Entry 8RIG (electron microscopy, 3.41 A resolution); this record covers chains 3 and 5 of the 8 polymer chains in the assembly.

# Chain 3
Protein: DNA replication licensing factor MCM3
Organism: Saccharomyces cerevisiae S288C
Notes: EC 3.6.4.12
Reference sequence: P24279 (MCM3_YEAST); numbering as in UniProt (aligned over 1-971)
Chain sequence (1006 residues; each row starts with the number of its first residue; numbers below 1 keep their minus sign (Met-34 is residue -34)):
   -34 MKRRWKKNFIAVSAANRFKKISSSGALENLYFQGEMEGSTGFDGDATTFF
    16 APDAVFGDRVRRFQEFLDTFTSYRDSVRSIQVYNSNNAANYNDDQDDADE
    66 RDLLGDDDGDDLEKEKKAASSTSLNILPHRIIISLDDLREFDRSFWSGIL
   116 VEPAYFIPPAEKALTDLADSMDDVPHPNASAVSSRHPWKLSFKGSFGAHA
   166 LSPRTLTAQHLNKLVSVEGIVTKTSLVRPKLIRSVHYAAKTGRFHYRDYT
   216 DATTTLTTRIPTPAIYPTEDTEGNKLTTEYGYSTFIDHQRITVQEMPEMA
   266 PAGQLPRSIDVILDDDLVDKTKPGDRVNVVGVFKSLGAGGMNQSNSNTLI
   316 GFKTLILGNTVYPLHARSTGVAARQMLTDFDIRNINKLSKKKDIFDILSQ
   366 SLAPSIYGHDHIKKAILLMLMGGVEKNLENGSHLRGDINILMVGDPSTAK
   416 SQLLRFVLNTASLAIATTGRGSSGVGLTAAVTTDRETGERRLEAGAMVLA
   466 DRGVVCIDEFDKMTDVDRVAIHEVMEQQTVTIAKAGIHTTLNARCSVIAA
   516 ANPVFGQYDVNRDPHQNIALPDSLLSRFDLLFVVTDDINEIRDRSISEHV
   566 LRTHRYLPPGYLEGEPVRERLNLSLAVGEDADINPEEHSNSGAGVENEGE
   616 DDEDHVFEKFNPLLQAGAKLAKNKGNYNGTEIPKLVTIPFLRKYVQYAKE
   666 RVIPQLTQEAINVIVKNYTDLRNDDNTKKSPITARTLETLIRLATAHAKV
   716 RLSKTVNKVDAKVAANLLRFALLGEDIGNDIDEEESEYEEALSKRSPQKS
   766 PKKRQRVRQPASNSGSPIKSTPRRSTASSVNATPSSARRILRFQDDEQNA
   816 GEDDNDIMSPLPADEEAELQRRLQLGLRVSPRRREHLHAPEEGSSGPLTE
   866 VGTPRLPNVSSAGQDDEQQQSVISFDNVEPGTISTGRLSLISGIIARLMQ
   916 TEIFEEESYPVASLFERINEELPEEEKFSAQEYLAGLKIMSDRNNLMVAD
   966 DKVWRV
Not modelled in the structure: -34 to 17, 52-89, 137-151, 593-649, 739-971
Sequence notes: initiating methionine (-34); expression tag (-33 to 0)
Metal / ion sites: Mg2+: Ser416 (together with ADP)
Ligand contacts:
  - ADP (adenosine-5'-diphosphate), molecule 1: Ser370, Ile371, Tyr372, His374, Asp410, Pro411, Ser412, Thr413, Ala414, Lys415, Ser416, Gln417, Ile561, Val565
  - ADP, molecule 2: Leu399, Glu491, Gln492, Ala699, Arg700, Glu703
Swiss-Prot annotation at these positions:
  - motif: Ser541 to Asp544 (Arginine finger)
  - binding site (ATP): Gly409 to Ser416
  - modified residue: Ser761 (Phosphoserine), Ser777 (Phosphoserine), Ser781 (Phosphoserine), Thr868 (Phosphothreonine)
  - mutagenesis: Lys415 (K415A: No effect on MCM2-7 complex helicase activity. Loss of MCM2-7 complex helicase activity; when associated with MCM5 A-422. Reduces MCM2-7 complex helicase activity ...)

# Chain 5
Protein: Minichromosome maintenance protein 5
Organism: Saccharomyces cerevisiae S288C
Notes: EC 3.6.4.12
Reference sequence: P29496 (MCM5_YEAST); numbering as in UniProt (aligned over 1-775)
Chain sequence (775 residues; each row starts with the number of its first residue):
     1 MSFDRPEIYSAPVLQGESPNDDDNTEIIKSFKNFILEFRLDSQFIYRDQL
    51 RNNILVKNYSLTVNMEHLIGYNEDIYKKLSDEPSDIIPLFETAITQVAKR
   101 ISILSRAQSANNNDKDPENTSMDTDSLLLNSLPTFQLILNSNANQIPLRD
   151 LDSEHVSKIVRLSGIIISTSVLSSRATYLSIMCRNCRHTTSITINNFNSI
   201 TGNTVSLPRSCLSTIESESSMANESNIGDESTKKNCGPDPYIIIHESSKF
   251 IDQQFLKLQEIPELVPVGEMPRNLTMTCDRYLTNKVIPGTRVTIVGIYSI
   301 YNSKNGAGSGRSGGGNGGSGVAIRTPYIKILGIQSDVETSSIWNSVTMFT
   351 EEEEEEFLQLSRNPKLYEILTNSIAPSIFGNEDIKKAIVCLLMGGSKKIL
   401 PDGMRLRGDINVLLLGDPGTAKSQLLKFVEKVSPIAVYTSGKGSSAAGLT
   451 ASVQRDPMTREFYLEGGAMVLADGGVVCIDEFDKMRDEDRVAIHEAMEQQ
   501 TISIAKAGITTVLNSRTSVLAAANPIYGRYDDLKSPGDNIDFQTTILSRF
   551 DMIFIVKDDHNEERDISIANHVINIHTGNANAMQNQQEENGSEISIEKMK
   601 RYITYCRLKCAPRLSPQAAEKLSSNFVTIRKQLLINELESTERSSIPITI
   651 RQLEAIIRITESLAKLELSPIAQERHVDEAIRLFQASTMDAASQDPIGGL
   701 NQASGTSLSEIRRFEQELKRRLPIGWSTSYQTLRREFVDTHRFSQLALDK
   751 ALYALEKHETIQLRHQGQNIYRSGV
Not modelled in the structure: 1-24, 106-130, 195-203, 215-233, 303-320, 702-775
Metal / ion sites: Zn2+: Cys183, Cys186, Cys211, Cys236; Mg2+: Ser423 (together with ADP)
Ligand contacts:
  - ADP (adenosine-5'-diphosphate), molecule 1: Ser377, Ile378, Phe379, Asn381, Asp417, Pro418, Gly419, Thr420, Ala421, Lys422, Ser423, Gln424, Val572
  - ADP, molecule 2: Glu498, Gln499, Ile650, Arg651, Glu654
Swiss-Prot annotation at these positions:
  - motif: Ser548 to Asp551 (Arginine finger)
  - binding site (ATP): Gly416 to Ser423
  - mutagenesis: Lys422 (K422A: Loss of MCM2-7 complex helicase activity)

# Chain 3 / chain 5 interface
Residue-residue contacts - 126 pairs, chain 3 then chain 5:
  Ala119(3) with Glu246(5)
  Tyr120(3) with Glu246(5); Ser247(5), hydrogen bond
  Thr172(3) with Asp252(5)
  Ala173(3) with Ile251(5); Asp252(5), hydrogen bond (backbone-side chain)
  Leu176(3) with Ser174(5); Phe250(5), hydrophobic
  Asn177(3) with His245(5); Glu246(5)
  Thr187(3) with Glu461(5)
  Lys188(3) with Glu461(5), salt bridge
  Leu221(3) with Glu246(5)
  Thr222(3) with Glu246(5)
  Thr223(3) with Ile244(5); Glu246(5), hydrogen bond (backbone-side chain)
  Ile225(3) with Met182(5), hydrophobic; Arg184(5); Ile242(5), hydrophobic
  Gln259(3) with Phe462(5)
  Glu263(3) with Thr511(5)
  Met264(3) with Trp343(5)
  Ala265(3) with Trp343(5)
  Pro266(3) with Trp343(5), hydrophobic
  Ala267(3) with Trp343(5)
  Gly268(3) with Leu464(5); Glu465(5)
  Gln269(3) with Ile287(5)
  Leu270(3) with Asp456(5)
  Pro271(3) with Tyr463(5)
  Arg272(3) with Val171(5)
  Arg291(3) with Thr510(5)
  Ser300(3) with His245(5)
  Gly302(3) with His245(5), hydrogen bond (backbone-side chain)
  Ala303(3) with Ile243(5), hydrophobic
  Met306(3) with Leu179(5), hydrophobic; Val205(5); Ser206(5), hydrogen bond (backbone-side chain); Leu207(5)
  Asn307(3) with Ser206(5); Leu207(5); Asp239(5)
  Gln308(3) with Ser206(5)
  Ser309(3) with Arg209(5), hydrogen bond
  Thr313(3) with Arg175(5), hydrogen bond (backbone-side chain)
  Leu314(3) with Arg175(5); Phe255(5), hydrophobic; Tyr301(5), hydrophobic
  Ile315(3) with Arg175(5), hydrogen bond (backbone-side chain)
  Gly316(3) with Ser173(5); Ser174(5)
  Phe317(3) with Ser174(5), hydrogen bond (backbone-backbone); Ala176(5), hydrophobic; His245(5); Phe250(5), hydrophobic
  Arg332(3) with Val512(5)
  Ser333(3) with Thr510(5), hydrogen bond (backbone-side chain); Val512(5)
  Ala368(3) with Asp402(5); Met404(5), hydrophobic
  Pro369(3) with Asp402(5)
  Ser370(3) with Leu400(5); Asp402(5), hydrogen bond (backbone-side chain); Met404(5)
  Ile371(3) with Met404(5), hydrophobic
  Ser412(3) with Thr649(5); Ile650(5); Arg651(5)
  Ser416(3) with Gln499(5)
  Gln417(3) with Met404(5); Arg405(5); Gln499(5), hydrogen bond
  Arg420(3) with Glu495(5), salt bridge; Gln499(5); Thr501(5), hydrogen bond
  Phe421(3) with Asp402(5); Met404(5), hydrophobic
  Asn424(3) with Gly403(5)
  Ala431(3) with Ala505(5)
  Thr433(3) with Glu495(5); Ser503(5)
  Arg435(3) with Asp487(5)
  Gly436(3) with Lys506(5)
  Ser437(3) with Ala505(5)
  Val446(3) with Ala507(5), hydrophobic
  Ala459(3) with Gly508(5)
  Glu474(3) with Val491(5); His494(5)
  Gly521(3) with Thr545(5)
  Gln522(3) with Arg643(5)
  Asp551(3) with Arg630(5), salt bridge
  Ile553(3) with Arg630(5); Leu634(5); Arg643(5)
  Glu555(3) with Lys631(5), salt bridge
  Asp558(3) with Arg630(5), salt bridge
  Arg559(3) with Val627(5)
  Ile561(3) with Ile650(5), hydrophobic
  Ser562(3) with Ser623(5); Phe626(5); Leu653(5)
  Val565(3) with Glu654(5)
  Leu566(3) with Leu614(5), hydrophobic; Ala619(5); Ser623(5); Ile657(5), hydrophobic
  His569(3) with Lys398(5), hydrogen bond; Leu406(5); Glu654(5), salt bridge; Ile657(5)
  Arg570(3) with Leu614(5)
  Tyr571(3) with Ile399(5); Pro401(5)
  Glu578(3) with Arg613(5), salt bridge; Pro670(5); Ile671(5)
  Gly579(3) with Lys609(5); Cys610(5); Ala611(5), hydrogen bond (backbone-backbone)
  Pro581(3) with Leu608(5); Lys609(5); Cys610(5); Ala611(5), hydrophobic
  Val582(3) with Lys397(5)
  Glu584(3) with Arg405(5), salt bridge; Arg516(5), salt bridge
Interface residues without a listed pair, chain 3 (94 interface residues in all): Pro226, Pro262, Leu301, Thr319, Thr334, Pro411, Leu423, Thr432, Gly434, Asp449, Glu458, Leu464, Lys477, Asp552, Glu563, Thr568, Leu572, Glu580, Ile653
Interface residues without a listed pair, chain 5 (97 interface residues in all): Thr169, Thr204, Ser248, Gln254, Asn284, Arg455, Arg460, Val470, Leu471, Glu488, Leu513, Ser548, Ser615, Pro616, Leu622, Glu637, Glu661

# In short
94 residues of chain 3 and 97 residues of chain 5 are in contact, with 15 hydrogen bonds and 9 salt bridges.
Among the polar pairs are Lys188(3)-Glu461(5), Arg420(3)-Glu495(5) and Asp551(3)-Arg630(5). One ADP molecule
is bound between chain 3 and chain 5.
Chain 3 is DNA replication licensing factor MCM3 and chain 5 is Minichromosome maintenance protein 5, both
from Saccharomyces cerevisiae S288C; the structure, Cryo-EM structure of an MCM helicase single hexamer loaded
onto dsDNA, was determined by electron microscopy, deposited together with 9I3I and 8RIF.
